PDB entry 7P98 | X-ray diffraction, 2.00 A resolution | chain A

# Chain A
Protein: Short-chain acyl-CoA dehydrogenase
Organism: Geobacter metallireducens (strain ATCC 53774 / DSM 7210 / GS-15)
UniProt: Q39QF5 (Q39QF5_GEOMG); numbering as in UniProt (aligned over 1-380)
Amino-acid sequence (412 residues; row label = number of the first residue in the row):
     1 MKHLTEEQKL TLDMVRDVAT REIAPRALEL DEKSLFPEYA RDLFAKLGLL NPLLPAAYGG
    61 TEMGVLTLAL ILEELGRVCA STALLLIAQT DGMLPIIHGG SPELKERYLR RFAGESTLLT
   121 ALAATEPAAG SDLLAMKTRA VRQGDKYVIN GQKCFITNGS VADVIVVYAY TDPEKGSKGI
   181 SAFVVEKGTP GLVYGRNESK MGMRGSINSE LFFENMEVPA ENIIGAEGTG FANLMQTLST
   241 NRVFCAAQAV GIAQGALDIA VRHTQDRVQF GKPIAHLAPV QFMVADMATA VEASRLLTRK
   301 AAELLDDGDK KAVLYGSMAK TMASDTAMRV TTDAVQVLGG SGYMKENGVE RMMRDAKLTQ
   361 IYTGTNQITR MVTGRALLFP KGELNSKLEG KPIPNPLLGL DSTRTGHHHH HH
Not modelled in the structure: 1, 381-412
Differences from the reference sequence: expression tag (381-412)
Small-molecule neighbours: FAD (flavin-adenine dinucleotide): L122, A123, A124, T125, G130, S131, F155, I156, T157, K200, N208, R267, Q269, F270, I274, L277, P279, V280, Q336, V337, L338, G339, G340, S341, M344, L358, I361, Y362, T363, G364, T365, Q367, I368, M371
Curated features (UniProtKB/Swiss-Prot):
  - active site: D91 (Proton acceptor)
  - binding site (FAD): L122, A124, T125, S131, T157, T365, Q367
  - binding site (cyclohex-1-ene-1-carbonyl-CoA): S131, K178, R242, T363, R375
  - binding site (cyclohexa-1,5-diene-1-carbonyl-CoA): S131, K178, R242, T363, R375
Reported in the primary citation:
  - conformationally variable residues: L238, R242
  - mutagenesis - D91N: abolished catalytic activity on C3,C6-dehydrogenation
  - mutagenesis - D91N: abolished catalytic activity on C3,C4-
  - mutagenesis - D91E, N241D: decreased catalytic activity on C3,C6-dehydrogenation
  - mutagenesis - D91E, N241D: decreased catalytic activity on C3,C4-
  - mutagenesis - T363V (2.5 uM vs. 31 uM): increased binding to CH1CoA
  - mutagenesis - T363V (5.7 uM vs. 85 uM): increased binding to Ch1,5CoA
  - mutagenesis - D91N/N241D: increased catalytic activity on C1,C2-dehydrogenation
  - mutagenesis - D91N/N241D: decreased catalytic activity on C3,C6-
  - mutagenesis - D91N/T363C: abolished catalytic activity (C3,C6-dehydrogenating activities)
  - mutagenesis - D91N/T363C: increased catalytic activity (C1,C2-dehydrogenating activity)

# In short
Ligands of chain A: flavin-adenine dinucleotide. From UniProt: active-site residue D91, 7 FAD-binding
residues, 5 cyclohex-1-ene-1-carbonyl-CoA-binding residues and 5 cyclohexa-1,5-diene-1-carbonyl-CoA-binding
residues. The paper reports that D91E and N241D reduce catalytic activity on C3,C6-dehydrogenation;
conformational variability at L238 and R242; 6 substitutions were tested in all.
Chain A is Short-chain acyl-CoA dehydrogenase (Geobacter metallireducens (strain ATCC 53774 / DSM 7210 /
GS-15)); the structure, Cyclohex-1-ene-1-carboxyl-CoA dehydrogenase in a substrate-free state, was determined
by X-ray diffraction, deposited together with 7P9A and 7P9X.
